3G6X - chains A and P of the 3 polymer chains in the assembly; structure by X-ray diffraction, 2.08 A resolution.

# Chain A
Molecule: DNA polymerase iota
From: Homo sapiens
Notes: EC 2.7.7.7
Reference sequence: Q9UNA4 (POLI_HUMAN); residues 1-420 here = UniProt positions 1-420
Amino-acid sequence (420 residues; numbered 1 to 420; the number before each row is that of its first residue):
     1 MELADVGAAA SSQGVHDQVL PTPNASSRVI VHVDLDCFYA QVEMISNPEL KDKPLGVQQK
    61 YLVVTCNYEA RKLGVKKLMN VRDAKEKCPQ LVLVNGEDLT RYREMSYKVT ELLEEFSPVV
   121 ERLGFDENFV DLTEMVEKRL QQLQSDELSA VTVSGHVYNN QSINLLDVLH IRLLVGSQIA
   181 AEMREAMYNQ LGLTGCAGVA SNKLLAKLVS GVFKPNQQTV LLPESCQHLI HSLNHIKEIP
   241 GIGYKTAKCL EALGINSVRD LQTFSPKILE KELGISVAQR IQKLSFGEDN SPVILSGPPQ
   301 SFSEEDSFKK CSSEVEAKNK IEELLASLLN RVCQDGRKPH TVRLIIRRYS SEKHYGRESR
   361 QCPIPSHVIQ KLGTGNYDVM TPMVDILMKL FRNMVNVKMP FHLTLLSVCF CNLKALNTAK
Not modelled in the structure: 1-24, 371-378, 395-403, 415-420
Bound ions: Mg2+ site 1: Asp-34, Leu-35, Asp-126 (together with 2'-deoxyguanosine-5'-triphosphate); Mg2+ site 2 near Glu-127 (its only coordinating residue here)
Small-molecule neighbours: 2'-deoxyguanosine-5'-triphosphate (DGT): Asp-34, Leu-35, Asp-36, Cys-37, Phe-38, Tyr-39, Gln-59, Val-64, Thr-65, Tyr-68, Arg-71, Lys-77, Leu-78, Asp-126, Glu-127, Lys-214
From the paper describing this entry:
  - catalytic residues: Asp-34, Asp-126, Glu-127
  - Mg2+ coordination: Asp-34, Asp-126, Glu-127
  - binding site for Template DNA strand: Gln-59, Lys-60, Tyr-61, Leu-62, Ser-307, Arg-347
  - binding site for 2'-deoxyguanosine-5'-triphosphate: Tyr-39, Gln-59, Val-64, Thr-65, Tyr-68, Arg-71, Lys-77, Leu-78, Lys-214
  - specificity-determining residues: Tyr-39, Gln-59

# Chain P
Molecule: Primer DNA strand
Sequence (7 nucleotides; numbered 867 to 873; the number before each row is that of its first residue):
   867 AGGACCC
Modified / non-standard residues: DOC (2',3'-dideoxycytidine-5'-monophosphate) at position 873

# Chain A / chain P interface
Pairs across the interface (20; chain A residue first):
  Leu-123(A) with DC872(P), sugar contact; DOC_873(P), sugar contact
  Gly-124(A) with DOC_873(P), sugar contact
  Glu-127(A) with DOC_873(P), sugar contact
  Lys-207(A) with DC872(P), phosphate contact; DOC_873(P), salt bridge to the phosphate
  Gly-241(A) with DC872(P), hydrogen bond to the phosphate
  Ile-242(A) with DC872(P), phosphate contact
  Gly-243(A) with DC871(P), hydrogen bond to the phosphate; DC872(P), phosphate contact
  Tyr-244(A) with DC871(P), hydrogen bond to the phosphate
  Lys-245(A) with DA870(P), phosphate contact; DC871(P), hydrogen bond to the phosphate
  Thr-246(A) with DA870(P), phosphate contact; DC871(P), hydrogen bond to the phosphate
  Glu-358(A) with DG868(P), phosphate contact
  Ser-359(A) with DA867(P), sugar contact; DG868(P), hydrogen bond to the phosphate
  Arg-360(A) with DA867(P), phosphate contact; DG868(P), salt bridge to the phosphate
Other interface residues (no listed pair), chain A (18 interface residues in all): Ile-239, Pro-240, Arg-343, Arg-357, Gln-361

# Summary
18 residues of chain A face 6 of chain P across their interface; the contacts include 6 hydrogen bonds and 2
salt bridges. Among the polar pairs are Gly-241(A)/DC872(P), Gly-243(A)/DC871(P) and Tyr-244(A)/DC871(P). From
the paper: catalytic residues Asp-34(A), Asp-126(A) and Glu-127(A); a binding site for
2'-deoxyguanosine-5'-triphosphate at Tyr-39(A), Gln-59(A) and Val-64(A) among others.
Chain A is DNA polymerase iota (Homo sapiens) and chain P is Primer DNA strand; the structure, Ternary complex
of DNA Polymerase iota:DNA:dGTP with an abasic site at the templating position, was determined by X-ray
diffraction together with 3G6V and 3G6Y from the same study.
